5B0Y - chains G and I of the 10 polymer chains in the assembly; structure by X-ray diffraction, 2.56 A resolution.

# Chain G
Name: Histone H2A type 1-B/E
Source organism: Homo sapiens
UniProt: P04908 (H2A1B_HUMAN); residues 0-129 here correspond to UniProt positions 1-130 (UniProt number = residue number + 1)
Chain sequence (133 residues; numbered -3 to 129; the number before each row is that of its first residue; numbers below 1 keep their minus sign (Gly-3 is residue -3)):
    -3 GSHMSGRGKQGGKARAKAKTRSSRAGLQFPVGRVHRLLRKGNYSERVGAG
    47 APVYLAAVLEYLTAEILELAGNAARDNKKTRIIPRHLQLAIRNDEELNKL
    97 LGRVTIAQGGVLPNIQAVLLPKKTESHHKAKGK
Unresolved in the structure: -3 to 14, 119-129
Sequence notes: expression tag (-3 to -1)
Swiss-Prot annotation at these positions:
  - modified residue: Ser1 (N-acetylserine), Arg3 (Citrulline), Lys5 (N6-(2-hydroxyisobutyryl)lysine), Lys9 (N6-(2-hydroxyisobutyryl)lysine), Lys13 (N6-(beta-hydroxybutyryl)lysine), Lys36 (N6-(2-hydroxyisobutyryl)lysine), Lys74 (N6-(2-hydroxyisobutyryl)lysine), Lys75 (N6-(2-hydroxyisobutyryl)lysine), Lys95 (N6-(2-hydroxyisobutyryl)lysine), Gln104 (N5-methylglutamine), Lys118 (N6-(2-hydroxyisobutyryl)lysine), Lys119 (N6-crotonyllysine), Thr120 (Phosphothreonine), Lys125 (N6-crotonyllysine)
  - cross-link (Glycyl lysine isopeptide (Lys-Gly)): Lys13 (interchain with G-Cter in ubiquitin), Lys15 (interchain with G-Cter in ubiquitin), Lys119 (interchain with G-Cter in ubiquitin)

# Chain I
Molecule: 146-nt DNA strand
Source organism: Homo sapiens
Sequence (146 nucleotides; row label = number of the first residue in the row):
     1 ATCAATATCCACCTGCAGATTCTACCAAAAGTGTATTTGGAAACTGCTCC
    51 ATCAAAAGGCATGTTCAGCTGAATTCAGCTGAACATGCCTTTTGATGGAG
   101 CAGTTTCCAAATACACTTTTGGTAGAATCTGCAGGTGGATATTGAT
Ion coordination: Mn2+ site 1 near DG68 (its only coordinating residue here); Mn2+ site 2 near DG121 (its only coordinating residue here); Mn2+ site 3 near DG134 (its only coordinating residue here)

# Interface between chain G and chain I
Residue-residue contacts (15; chain G residue first):
  Lys15(G) with DT119(I), salt bridge to the phosphate
  Arg29(G) with DG121(I), hydrogen bond to the phosphate; DG122(I), salt bridge to the phosphate
  Arg42(G) with DA111(I), sugar contact; DT112(I), phosphate contact
  Val43(G) with DA111(I), phosphate contact; DT112(I), hydrogen bond to the phosphate
  Gly44(G) with DA111(I), phosphate contact
  Ala45(G) with DA111(I), hydrogen bond to the phosphate
  Lys75(G) with DG131(I), phosphate contact; DC132(I), salt bridge to the phosphate
  Thr76(G) with DT130(I), sugar contact; DG131(I), hydrogen bond to the phosphate
  Arg77(G) with DT130(I), phosphate contact; DG131(I), hydrogen bond to the phosphate
Also at the interface, not in a pair above, chain G (11 interface residues in all): Thr16, Glu41
Also at the interface, not in a pair above, chain I (10 interface residues in all): DT118, DT120

# In short
The interface between chain G and chain I involves 11 residues on one side and 10 on the other, with 5
hydrogen bonds and 3 salt bridges. Among the polar pairs are Arg29(G)-DG121(I), Val43(G)-DT112(I) and
Ala45(G)-DA111(I).
Here chain G is Histone H2A type 1-B/E and chain I is a 146-nt DNA strand, both from Homo sapiens. Entry 5B0Y
(Crystal structure of the nucleosome containing histone H3 with the crotonylated lysine 122) was determined by
X-ray diffraction, deposited together with 5B0Z.
